PDB entry 6PY2 | X-ray diffraction, 2.83 A resolution | chains A and E of the 5 polymer chains in the assembly

== Chain A ==
Molecule: HLA class II histocompatibility antigen DQ alpha chain
Organism: Homo sapiens
Reference sequence: Q08AS3 (Q08AS3_HUMAN); residues -25 to 228 here correspond to UniProt positions 1-254 (UniProt number = residue number + 26)
Amino-acid sequence (254 residues; numbered -25 to 228; the number before each row is that of its first residue; numbers below 1 keep their minus sign (Met-25 is residue -25)):
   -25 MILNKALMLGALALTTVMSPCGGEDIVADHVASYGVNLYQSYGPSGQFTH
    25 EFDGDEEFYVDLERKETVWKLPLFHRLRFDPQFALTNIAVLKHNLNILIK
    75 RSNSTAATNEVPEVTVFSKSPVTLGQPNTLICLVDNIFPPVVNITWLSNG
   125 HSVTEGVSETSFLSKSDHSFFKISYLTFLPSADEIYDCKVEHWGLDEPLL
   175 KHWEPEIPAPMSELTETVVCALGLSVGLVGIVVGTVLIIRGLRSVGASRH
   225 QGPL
Unresolved in the structure: -25 to -1, 182-228
Disulfides: Cys106-Cys162
Covalent attachments: N-acetylglucosamine (NAG) linked to Asn77, Asn117
From the paper describing this entry:
  - binding site for DQ2.2-glut-L1: His24
  - specificity-determining residues: Phe22

== Chain E ==
Molecule: T-cell receptor, T594, beta chain
Organism: Homo sapiens
Reference sequence: K7N5M4 (K7N5M4_HUMAN); residues 116-245 here correspond to UniProt positions 120-249 (UniProt number = residue number + 4)
Amino-acid sequence (245 residues; row label = number of the first residue in the row):
     1 MGVAQSPRYKIIEKRQSVAFWCNPISGHATLYWYQQILGQGPKLLIQFQN
    51 NGVVDDSQLPKDRFSAERLKGVDSTLKIQPAKLEDSAVYLCASSSGGWGG
   101 GTEAFFGQGTRLTVVEDLKNVFPPEVAVFEPSEAEISHTQKATLVCLATG
   151 FYPDHVELSWWVNGKEVHSGVCTDPQPLKEQPALNDSRYALSSRLRVSAT
   201 FWQNPRNHFRCQVQFYGLSENDEWTQDRAKPVTQIVSAEAWGRAD
Unresolved in the structure: 1, 245
Disulfides: Cys22-Cys91, Cys146-Cys211

== Interface between chain A and chain E ==
Pairs across the interface - 10 pairs, chain A then chain E:
  Lys39(A) - Gly52(E)
  Asp54(A) - Val54(E)
  Gln56(A) - Gln49(E)
  Gln56(A) - Gly52(E)
  Phe57(A) - Trp98(E)  hydrophobic
  Thr60(A) - Gln49(E)  hydrogen bond
  Thr60(A) - Asn50(E)
  Thr60(A) - Trp98(E)
  Asn61(A) - Trp98(E)  hydrogen bond
  Val64(A) - Trp98(E)
Interface features reported in the paper:
  - interface residues, chain A: Lys39(A)

== Summary ==
7 residues of chain A and 5 residues of chain E are in contact; the contacts include 2 hydrogen bonds. Among
the polar pairs are Thr60(A)-Gln49(E) and Asn61(A)-Trp98(E). Covalently linked N-acetylglucosamine: at
Asn77(A) and Asn117(A). From the paper: a binding site for DQ2.2-glut-L1 at His24(A); the interface residue
Lys39(A).
Here chain A is HLA class II histocompatibility antigen DQ alpha chain and chain E is T-cell receptor, T594,
beta chain, both from Homo sapiens. Entry 6PY2 (HLA-TCR complex) was determined by X-ray diffraction (same
publication as 6PX6).
